2BFP - chains A and D of the 4 polymer chains in the assembly; structure by X-ray diffraction, 2.55 A resolution.

== Chain A (and D) ==
Molecule: Pteridine reductase 1
Organism: Leishmania major
Notes: EC 1.5.1.33; chain D of this document is another copy of the same molecule, construct and numbering; everything in this record applies to it too
UniProt: Q01782 (PTR1_LEIMA); numbering as in UniProt (aligned over 1-288)
Amino-acid sequence (288 residues; row label = number of the first residue in the row):
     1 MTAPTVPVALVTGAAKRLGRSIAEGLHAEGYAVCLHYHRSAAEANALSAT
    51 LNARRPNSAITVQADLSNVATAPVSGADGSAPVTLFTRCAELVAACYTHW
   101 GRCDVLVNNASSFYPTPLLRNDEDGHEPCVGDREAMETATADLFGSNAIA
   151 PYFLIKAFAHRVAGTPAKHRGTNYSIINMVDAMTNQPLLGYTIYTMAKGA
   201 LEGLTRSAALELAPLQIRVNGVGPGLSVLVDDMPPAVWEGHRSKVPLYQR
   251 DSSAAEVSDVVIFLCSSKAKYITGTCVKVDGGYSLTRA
Not modelled in the structure: 1-5, 74-80, 122-130 (chain D: 1-4, 75-80, 121-132, 231-239)
UniProt features mapped onto this chain:
  - active site: Tyr194 (Proton acceptor)
  - binding site (substrate): Ser175
Small-molecule neighbours:
  - tetrahydrobiopterin (H4B): Arg17, Ser111, Ser112, Phe113, Asp181, Leu188, Tyr194, Gly225, Leu226, Leu229, Val230
  - NADP (NAP; NADP nicotinamide-adenine-dinucleotide phosphate): Gly13, Lys16, Arg17, Leu18, Gly19, His36, Tyr37, His38, Arg39, Ser40, Ala64, Asp65, Leu66, Ser67, Asn109, Ala110, Ser111, Ser112, Asp142, Ser146, Asn147, Met179, Val180, Asp181, Tyr194, Lys198, Pro224, Gly225, Leu226, Ser227

== Chain A / chain D interface ==
Pairs across the interface (33):
  Met183(A) with Arg287(D), hydrogen bond (backbone-side chain)
  Asn185(A) with Leu285(D)
  Gln186(A) with Gln186(D); Ser284(D); Leu285(D); Thr286(D), hydrogen bond (side chain-backbone); Arg287(D), hydrogen bond (backbone-side chain)
  Pro187(A) with Leu285(D); Arg287(D)
  Leu188(A) with Arg287(D)
  Lys244(A) with Ala288(D)
  Tyr283(A) with Arg287(D); Ala288(D), hydrogen bond (side chain-backbone)
  Ser284(A) with Gln186(D)
  Leu285(A) with Asn185(D); Gln186(D); Pro187(D)
  Thr286(A) with Gln186(D), hydrogen bond (backbone-side chain); Thr286(D); Arg287(D); Ala288(D), hydrogen bond (side chain-backbone)
  Arg287(A) with Met183(D), hydrogen bond (side chain-backbone); Gln186(D), hydrogen bond (side chain-backbone); Pro187(D); Leu188(D); Tyr283(D); Thr286(D); Arg287(D); Ala288(D)
  Ala288(A) with Lys244(D); Tyr283(D), hydrogen bond (backbone-side chain); Thr286(D), hydrogen bond (backbone-side chain); Arg287(D)

== Summary ==
Chain A and chain D each contribute 12 residues to their interface, with 10 hydrogen bonds. Polar pairs
include Met183(A)-Arg287(D), Gln186(A)-Thr286(D) and Gln186(A)-Arg287(D). Bound to chain A: NADP and
tetrahydrobiopterin. UniProt lists active-site residue Tyr194(A) and substrate-binding residue Ser175(A) on
chain A.
Both chains are Pteridine reductase 1 (Leishmania major). Entry 2BFP (Leishmania major pteridine reductase 1
in complex with NADP and tetrahydrobiopterin) was determined by X-ray diffraction (same publication as 2BF7,
2BFA, 2BFM and 2BFO).
